PDB entry 6B91 | X-ray diffraction, 1.94 A resolution | chain A

# Chain A
Molecule: U6 small nuclear RNA (adenine-(43)-N(6))-methyltransferase
From: Homo sapiens
Notes: EC 2.1.1.-, 2.1.1.62; fragment: N-terminal domain
Reference sequence: Q86W50 (MET16_HUMAN); numbering as in UniProt (aligned over 1-291)
Sequence (294 residues; numbered -2 to 291; the number before each row is that of its first residue; numbers below 1 keep their minus sign (Ser-2 is residue -2)):
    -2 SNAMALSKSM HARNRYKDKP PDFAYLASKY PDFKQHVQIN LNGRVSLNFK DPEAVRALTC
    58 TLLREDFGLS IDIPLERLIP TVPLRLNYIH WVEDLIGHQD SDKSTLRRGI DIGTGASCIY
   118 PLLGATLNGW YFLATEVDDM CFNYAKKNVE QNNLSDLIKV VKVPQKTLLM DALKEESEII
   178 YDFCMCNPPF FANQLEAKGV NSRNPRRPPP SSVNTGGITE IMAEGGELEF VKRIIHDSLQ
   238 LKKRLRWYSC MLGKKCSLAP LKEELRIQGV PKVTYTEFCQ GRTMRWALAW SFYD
Disordered / not traced: -2 to 2, 189-213
Disulfide bonds: Cys183-Cys247
Construct notes: expression tag (-2 to 0)
Bound ions: Na+ near Glu62 (its only coordinating residue here)
Swiss-Prot annotation at these positions:
  - region: Pro17 to Phe20 (RNA-binding), Lys163 to Met167 (K-loop), Ser199 to Asn211 (RNA-binding), Gly250 to Ser254 (RNA-binding), Gln277 to Trp283 (RNA-binding)
  - binding site (S-adenosyl-L-methionine): Arg82, Gly110, Ser114, Glu133, Thr164, Asn184
  - natural variant: Gly110 (G110C: Found in patients with large intestine cancer)
  - mutagenesis: Lys5 to Lys16 (Abolished methyltransferase activity), Lys5 (K5A: Does not affect methyltransferase activity; K5E: Reduced methyltransferase activity), Arg10 (R10A: Does not affect methyltransferase activity; R10D/E: Reduced methyltransferase activity), Arg12 (R12A: Does not affect methyltransferase activity), Lys14 (K14A: Does not affect methyltransferase activity), Lys16 (K16A: Does not affect methyltransferase activity), Lys26 (K26A: Does not affect methyltransferase activity; when associated with A-31), Lys31 (K31A: Does not affect methyltransferase activity; when associated with A-26), Asn39 (N39A: Does not affect methyltransferase activity), Lys47 (K47E: Reduced methyltransferase activity), Arg82 (R82A/E: Abolished methyltransferase activity in vitro), Glu133 (E133A: Abolished methyltransferase activity in vitro), 9 further mutagenesis entries in UniProt
From the paper describing this entry:
  - mutagenesis - P185A/P186A, F187G: abolished catalytic activity on U6 and MAT2A RNA substrates (citing earlier work)
  - catalytic residues: Asn184, Phe187 (proposed by the authors, not directly observed)

# Summary
Curated annotation (UniProt) lists 6 S-adenosyl-L-methionine-binding residues and 34 mutagenesis sites. From
the paper: catalytic residues Asn184 and Phe187; P185A/P186A and F187G abolish catalytic activity on U6 and
MAT2A RNA substrates.
Chain A is U6 small nuclear RNA (adenine-(43)-N(6))-methyltransferase (Homo sapiens); the structure, Crystal
structure of the N-terminal domain of human METTL16, was determined by X-ray diffraction, deposited together
with 6B92.
